Entry 4FGQ (X-ray diffraction, 1.65 A resolution); this record covers chain A.

# Chain A
Protein: Periplasmic protein
From: Legionella pneumophila subsp. pneumophila
UniProtKB: Q5ZXA4 (Q5ZXA4_LEGPH); residues 52-244 here = UniProt positions 52-244
Amino-acid sequence (193 residues; row label = number of the first residue in the row):
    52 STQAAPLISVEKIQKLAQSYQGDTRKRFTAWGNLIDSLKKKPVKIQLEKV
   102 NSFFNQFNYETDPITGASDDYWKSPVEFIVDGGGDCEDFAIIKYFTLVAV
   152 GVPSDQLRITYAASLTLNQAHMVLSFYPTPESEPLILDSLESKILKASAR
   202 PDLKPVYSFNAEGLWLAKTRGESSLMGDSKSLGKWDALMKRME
Not modelled in the structure: 52-55, 220-227
From the paper describing this entry:
  - catalytic residues: Cys137, His172, Asp189
  - contacts within the chain: Asp189-Ser190 (hydrogen bond), Asp189-Arg201, Arg201-Asp203
  - mutagenesis - D136A, E138A, D139A: decreased catalytic activity

# Overview
The paper reports catalytic residues Cys137, His172 and Asp189; D136A, E138A and D139A reduce catalytic
activity.
Chain A is Periplasmic protein (Legionella pneumophila subsp. pneumophila); the structure, Legionella
pneumophila LapG, was determined by X-ray diffraction (same publication as 4FGO and 4FGP).
